5U8V - chains A and B; structure by X-ray diffraction, 1.45 A resolution.

Chain A (and B):
Protein: Dihydrolipoyl dehydrogenase
Organism: Pseudomonas aeruginosa (strain UCBPP-PA14)
Notes: EC 1.8.1.4; chain B of this document is another copy of the same molecule, construct and numbering; everything in this record applies to it too
Reference sequence: A0A0H2Z9F5 (A0A0H2Z9F5_PSEAB); numbering as in UniProt (aligned over 1-478)
Chain sequence (481 residues; numbered -2 to 478; the number before each row is that of its first residue; numbers below 1 keep their minus sign (Gly-2 is residue -2)):
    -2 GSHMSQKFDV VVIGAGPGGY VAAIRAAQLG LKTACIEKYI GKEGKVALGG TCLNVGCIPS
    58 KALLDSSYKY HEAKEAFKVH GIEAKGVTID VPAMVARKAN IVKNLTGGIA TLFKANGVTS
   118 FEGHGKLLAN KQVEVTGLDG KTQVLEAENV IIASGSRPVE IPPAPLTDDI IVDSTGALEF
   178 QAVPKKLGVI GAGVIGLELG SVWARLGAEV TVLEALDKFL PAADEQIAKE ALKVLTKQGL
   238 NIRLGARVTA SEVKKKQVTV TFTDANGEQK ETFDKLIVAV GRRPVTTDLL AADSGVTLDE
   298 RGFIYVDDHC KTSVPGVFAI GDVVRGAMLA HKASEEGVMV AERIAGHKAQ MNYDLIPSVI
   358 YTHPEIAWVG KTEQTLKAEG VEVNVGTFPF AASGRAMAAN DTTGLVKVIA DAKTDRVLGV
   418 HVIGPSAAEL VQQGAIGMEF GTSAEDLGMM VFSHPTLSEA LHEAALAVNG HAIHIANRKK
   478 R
Not modelled in the structure: -2 to 2, 475-478 (chain B: -2 to 1, 475-478)
Sequence notes: expression tag (-2 to 0)
Cystine bridges: Cys49-Cys54
Ligand contacts:
  - FAD (flavin-adenine dinucleotide): Ile10, Gly11, Ala12, Gly13, Pro14, Gly15, Gly16, Ile33, Glu34, Lys35, Tyr36, Gly47, Thr48, Cys49, Val52, Gly53, Cys54, Ser57, Lys58, Gly120, His121, Gly122, Ala150, Ser151, Gly152, Ser153, Ser171, Ile192, Arg279, Val282, Leu286, Ile317, Gly318, Asp319, Met325, Leu326, Ala327, His328, Ala330, Tyr358
  - NAD (nicotinamide-adenine-dinucleotide): Ile158, Ile187, Gly188, Ala189, Gly190, Val191, Ile192, Gly193, Leu210, Glu211, Ala212, Leu213, Ala243, Arg244, Val245, Ala276, Val277, Gly278, Arg279
What the authors report for this chain:
  - mutagenesis - I192G: decreased catalytic activity on PCA
  - mutagenesis - V191Y: decreased catalytic activity
  - mutagenesis - V191Y, I192G: unchanged binding to PCA

How chain A and chain B interact:
Residue-residue contacts (161; chain A residue first):
  Tyr17(A) - His471(B)  hydrogen bond
  Ile21(A) - Ile470(B)
  Arg22(A) - His468(B)
  Gln25(A) - His468(B)
  Gln25(A) - Ala469(B)  hydrogen bond (side chain-backbone)
  Gln25(A) - Asn474(B)
  Cys49(A) - His451(B)  hydrogen bond
  Cys54(A) - His451(B)
  Cys54(A) - Pro452(B)
  Ile55(A) - Gly391(B)
  Lys58(A) - Ala395(B)
  Lys58(A) - Pro452(B)
  Ala59(A) - Ala395(B)
  Asp62(A) - Arg392(B)  salt bridge
  Asp62(A) - Ala395(B)
  Asp62(A) - Ala396(B)  hydrogen bond (side chain-backbone)
  Ser63(A) - His77(B)  hydrogen bond
  Ser63(A) - Ile79(B)
  Lys66(A) - Glu69(B)  salt bridge
  Lys66(A) - Phe74(B)
  Lys66(A) - His77(B)
  Lys66(A) - Ile79(B)
  Lys66(A) - Ala396(B)
  Tyr67(A) - Ile79(B)
  Glu69(A) - Lys66(B)  salt bridge
  Ala70(A) - Phe74(B)  hydrophobic
  Phe74(A) - Lys66(B)
  Phe74(A) - Ala70(B)  hydrophobic
  Val76(A) - Arg94(B)
  His77(A) - Ser63(B)  hydrogen bond
  His77(A) - Lys66(B)
  His77(A) - Met91(B)
  His77(A) - Arg94(B)  hydrogen bond
  Gly78(A) - Thr85(B)
  Gly78(A) - Ile86(B)
  Gly78(A) - Asp87(B)  hydrogen bond (backbone-backbone)
  Gly78(A) - Ala90(B)
  Ile79(A) - Ser63(B)
  Ile79(A) - Lys66(B)
  Ile79(A) - Tyr67(B)
  Ile79(A) - Val84(B)  hydrophobic
  Ile79(A) - Thr85(B)
  Ile79(A) - Ile86(B)  hydrophobic
  Glu80(A) - Gly83(B)
  Glu80(A) - Val84(B)
  Glu80(A) - Thr85(B)  hydrogen bond (backbone-backbone)
  Ala81(A) - Lys82(B)
  Lys82(A) - Lys82(B)  hydrogen bond (backbone-backbone)
  Gly83(A) - Glu80(B)
  Gly83(A) - Ala81(B)
  Gly83(A) - Lys82(B)  hydrogen bond (backbone-backbone)
  Val84(A) - Ile79(B)  hydrophobic
  Val84(A) - Glu80(B)
  Val84(A) - Ala81(B)  hydrophobic
  Thr85(A) - Gly78(B)
  Thr85(A) - Ile79(B)
  Thr85(A) - Glu80(B)  hydrogen bond (backbone-backbone)
  Ile86(A) - His77(B)
  Ile86(A) - Gly78(B)
  Ile86(A) - Ile79(B)  hydrophobic
  Asp87(A) - Gly78(B)  hydrogen bond (backbone-backbone)
  Ala90(A) - Gly78(B)
  Met91(A) - His77(B)
  Arg94(A) - Val76(B)
  Arg94(A) - His77(B)  hydrogen bond
  Arg94(A) - Met394(B)  hydrogen bond (side chain-backbone)
  Arg94(A) - Ala395(B)  hydrogen bond (side chain-backbone)
  Arg94(A) - Asn397(B)
  Ile98(A) - Met394(B)
  Leu102(A) - Met394(B)  hydrophobic
  Leu109(A) - Ile470(B)
  Leu109(A) - His471(B)
  Ala327(A) - His451(B)
  His328(A) - Val448(B)
  His328(A) - Phe449(B)
  His328(A) - Ser450(B)
  His328(A) - His451(B)  hydrogen bond (side chain-backbone)
  Glu332(A) - Val448(B)
  Glu332(A) - His459(B)
  Pro354(A) - Val448(B)
  Pro354(A) - Ser450(B)
  Val356(A) - Ser450(B)
  Tyr358(A) - His451(B)
  Tyr358(A) - Pro452(B)  hydrogen bond (side chain-backbone)
  Tyr358(A) - Thr453(B)
  Gly391(A) - Ile55(B)
  Arg392(A) - Asp62(B)  salt bridge
  Met394(A) - Arg94(B)  hydrogen bond (backbone-side chain)
  Met394(A) - Ile98(B)
  Met394(A) - Asn101(B)
  Met394(A) - Leu102(B)  hydrophobic
  Ala395(A) - Lys58(B)
  Ala395(A) - Ala59(B)
  Ala395(A) - Asp62(B)
  Ala395(A) - Arg94(B)  hydrogen bond (backbone-side chain)
  Ala396(A) - Asp62(B)  hydrogen bond (backbone-side chain)
  Ala396(A) - Lys66(B)
  Asn397(A) - Arg94(B)
  Ala425(A) - Thr453(B)
  Glu426(A) - Leu427(B)
  Glu426(A) - Gln430(B)  hydrogen bond (backbone-side chain)
  Glu426(A) - Thr453(B)
  Glu426(A) - Leu454(B)
  Glu426(A) - Ser455(B)  hydrogen bond
  Leu427(A) - Glu426(B)
  Gln429(A) - Gln430(B)
  Gln429(A) - Val448(B)  hydrogen bond (side chain-backbone)
  Gln429(A) - Phe449(B)
  Gln429(A) - Ser450(B)  hydrogen bond (side chain-backbone)
  Gln429(A) - Ser455(B)
  Gln430(A) - Glu426(B)  hydrogen bond (side chain-backbone)
  Gln430(A) - Gln429(B)
  Gln430(A) - Gln430(B)
  Gln430(A) - Ile433(B)
  Ile433(A) - Gln430(B)
  Ile433(A) - Gly434(B)
  Ile433(A) - Met447(B)  hydrophobic
  Gly434(A) - Ile433(B)
  Glu436(A) - Met447(B)
  Phe437(A) - Phe437(B)  hydrophobic
  Phe437(A) - Thr439(B)
  Phe437(A) - Asp443(B)
  Phe437(A) - Met447(B)  hydrophobic
  Thr439(A) - Phe437(B)
  Asp443(A) - Phe437(B)
  Met447(A) - Ile433(B)  hydrophobic
  Met447(A) - Glu436(B)
  Met447(A) - Phe437(B)  hydrophobic
  Val448(A) - His328(B)
  Val448(A) - Glu332(B)
  Val448(A) - Pro354(B)
  Val448(A) - Gln429(B)  hydrogen bond (backbone-side chain)
  Phe449(A) - His328(B)
  Phe449(A) - Gln429(B)
  Ser450(A) - His328(B)
  Ser450(A) - Pro354(B)
  Ser450(A) - Val356(B)
  Ser450(A) - Gln429(B)  hydrogen bond (backbone-side chain)
  His451(A) - Cys49(B)  hydrogen bond
  His451(A) - Ala327(B)
  His451(A) - His328(B)  hydrogen bond (backbone-side chain)
  His451(A) - Tyr358(B)
  Pro452(A) - Cys54(B)
  Pro452(A) - Lys58(B)
  Pro452(A) - Tyr358(B)  hydrogen bond (backbone-side chain)
  Thr453(A) - Tyr358(B)
  Thr453(A) - Ala425(B)
  Thr453(A) - Glu426(B)
  Leu454(A) - Glu426(B)
  Ser455(A) - Glu426(B)  hydrogen bond
  Ser455(A) - Gln429(B)
  His468(A) - Arg22(B)
  His468(A) - Gln25(B)
  Ala469(A) - Gln25(B)  hydrogen bond (backbone-side chain)
  Ile470(A) - Ile21(B)  hydrophobic
  Ile470(A) - Gln25(B)
  Ile470(A) - Leu109(B)
  His471(A) - Tyr17(B)  hydrogen bond
  His471(A) - Leu109(B)
  Ile472(A) - Leu109(B)
  Asn474(A) - Gln25(B)
Other interface residues (no listed pair), chain A (81 interface residues in all): Val18, Asn101, Asn349, Leu352, Ile353, Ser423, Leu444, Met446, Ala473
Other interface residues (no listed pair), chain B (80 interface residues in all): Val18, Asn349, Leu352, Ile353, Ser423, Leu444, Ile472

Overview:
Chain A and chain B form an interface of 81 and 80 residues respectively, with 34 hydrogen bonds and 4 salt
bridges. Polar pairs include Asp62(A)-Arg392(B), Lys66(A)-Glu69(B) and Tyr17(A)-His471(B). Ligands of chain A:
flavin-adenine dinucleotide and NAD. The paper reports that I192G of chain A reduces catalytic activity on
PCA; V191Y of chain A reduces catalytic activity.
Both chains are Dihydrolipoyl dehydrogenase (Pseudomonas aeruginosa (strain UCBPP-PA14)). Entry 5U8V
(Dihydrolipoamide dehydrogenase (LpdG) from Pseudomonas aeruginosa bound to NAD+) was determined by X-ray
diffraction, deposited together with 5U8U and 5U8W.
